2FQQ - chains A and B; structure by X-ray diffraction, 3.30 A resolution.

[Chain A]
Name: Caspase-1
From: Homo sapiens
Notes: EC 3.4.22.36; fragment: p20 subunit, residues 120-297
Reference sequence: P29466 (CASP1_HUMAN); residues 120-297 here = UniProt positions 120-297
Chain sequence (178 residues; each row starts with the number of its first residue):
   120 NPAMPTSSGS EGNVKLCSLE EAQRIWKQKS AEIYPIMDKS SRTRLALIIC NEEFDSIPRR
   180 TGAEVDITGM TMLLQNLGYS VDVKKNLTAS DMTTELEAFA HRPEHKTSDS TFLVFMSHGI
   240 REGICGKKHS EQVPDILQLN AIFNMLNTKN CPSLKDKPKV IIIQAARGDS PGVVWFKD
Disordered / not traced: 120-150
Construct notes: engineered mutation Ala-285 (Cys in P29466)
Small-molecule neighbours: F1G (1-methyl-3-trifluoromethyl-1H-thieno[2,3-c]pyrazole-5-carboxylic acid (2-mercapto-ethyl)-amide): Leu-258, Asn-259, Phe-262, Ile-282, Arg-286
Curated features (UniProtKB/Swiss-Prot):
  - active site: His-237
  - cross-link: Lys-134 (Glycyl lysine isopeptide (Lys-Gly) (interchain with G-Cter in ubiquitin))
  - mutagenesis: Trp-294 (W294A: Mediates autoprocessing but is unable to interact with Gasdermin-D (GSDMD) and mediate its cleavage), Asp-297 (D297N: In IDL(uncl); abolished cleavage in the interdomain region; when associated with 315-N-N-316)
From the paper describing this entry:
  - binding site for F1G: Leu-258, Arg-286
  - conformationally variable residues (side-chain flip): Arg-286
  - mutagenesis - R286A: decreased catalytic activity

[Chain B]
Name: Caspase-1
From: Homo sapiens
Notes: EC 3.4.22.36; fragment: p10 subunit, residues 317-404
Reference sequence: P29466 (CASP1_HUMAN); residue numbers follow UniProt; this construct covers 317-404
Chain sequence (88 residues; numbered 317 to 404; the number before each row is that of its first residue):
   317 AIKKAHIEKD FIAFCSSTPD NVSWRHPTMG SVFIGRLIEH MQEYAASADV EEIFRKVRFS
   377 FEQPDGRAQM PTTERVTLTR AFYLFPGH
Construct notes: engineered mutation Ala-362 (Cys in P29466), Ala-364 (Cys in P29466), Ala-397 (Cys in P29466)
Small-molecule neighbours: F1G (1-methyl-3-trifluoromethyl-1H-thieno[2,3-c]pyrazole-5-carboxylic acid (2-mercapto-ethyl)-amide): Cys-331, Ser-333, Glu-390, Arg-391
Curated features (UniProtKB/Swiss-Prot):
  - mutagenesis: Ile-318 to Lys-320 (Abolished ability to cleave IL18), Ile-318 (I318N: Mediates autoprocessing but is unable to interact with Gasdermin-D (GSDMD) and mediate its cleavage), Lys-320 (K320A: Abolishes cleavage of Gasdermin-D (GSDMD))
From the paper describing this entry:
  - binding site for F1G: Cys-331, Glu-390, Arg-391
  - allosteric site: Cys-331
  - conformationally variable residues (loop rearrangement): Phe-330 to Val-348
  - mutagenesis - E390A (460-fold): decreased catalytic activity

[How chain A and chain B interact]
Pairs across the interface (80):
  Glu-151(A) / Arg-396(B)
  Glu-151(A) / Ala-397(B)  hydrogen bond (backbone-backbone)
  Ile-152(A) / Arg-396(B)
  Ile-152(A) / Ala-397(B)
  Ile-152(A) / Tyr-399(B)  hydrophobic
  Tyr-153(A) / Asp-326(B)  hydrogen bond
  Tyr-153(A) / Leu-394(B)
  Tyr-153(A) / Thr-395(B)  hydrogen bond (side chain-backbone)
  Tyr-153(A) / Arg-396(B)
  Tyr-153(A) / Ala-397(B)  hydrogen bond (backbone-backbone)
  Tyr-153(A) / Phe-398(B)  hydrophobic
  Ile-155(A) / Tyr-399(B)
  Ile-155(A) / Phe-401(B)  hydrophobic
  Lys-158(A) / His-404(B)
  Arg-161(A) / His-404(B)  hydrogen bond (side chain-backbone)
  Arg-163(A) / Leu-400(B)
  Thr-180(A) / Val-338(B)
  Thr-180(A) / Pro-343(B)  hydrogen bond (side chain-backbone)
  Gly-181(A) / Pro-343(B)
  Gly-181(A) / Thr-344(B)
  Gly-181(A) / Met-345(B)
  Val-184(A) / Thr-344(B)
  Val-184(A) / Gly-346(B)
  Asp-185(A) / Gly-346(B)
  Asp-185(A) / Ser-347(B)  hydrogen bond (side chain-backbone)
  Asp-185(A) / Ile-350(B)
  Gly-188(A) / Ile-354(B)
  Met-189(A) / Ile-350(B)  hydrophobic
  Met-189(A) / Ile-354(B)  hydrophobic
  Leu-192(A) / Ile-354(B)  hydrophobic
  Leu-192(A) / Met-357(B)  hydrophobic
  Leu-192(A) / Gln-358(B)
  Leu-196(A) / Leu-400(B)  hydrophobic
  Tyr-198(A) / Phe-398(B)
  Tyr-198(A) / Leu-400(B)  hydrophobic
  Ser-229(A) / Phe-398(B)
  Leu-258(A) / Arg-391(B)
  Asn-259(A) / Arg-391(B)
  Phe-262(A) / Glu-324(B)
  Phe-262(A) / Phe-327(B)  hydrophobic
  Phe-262(A) / Ala-329(B)  hydrophobic
  Phe-262(A) / Arg-391(B)
  Leu-265(A) / Phe-327(B)
  Asn-266(A) / Ile-323(B)
  Asn-266(A) / Phe-327(B)
  Thr-267(A) / His-322(B)  hydrogen bond (side chain-backbone)
  Thr-267(A) / Ile-323(B)  hydrogen bond (backbone-backbone)
  Lys-274(A) / Ala-321(B)
  Asp-275(A) / Lys-325(B)  salt bridge
  Asp-275(A) / Asp-326(B)  hydrogen bond (backbone-side chain)
  Lys-276(A) / Asp-326(B)
  Pro-277(A) / Asp-326(B)
  Pro-277(A) / Phe-398(B)  hydrophobic
  Lys-278(A) / Lys-325(B)  hydrogen bond (side chain-backbone)
  Lys-278(A) / Asp-326(B)  hydrogen bond (backbone-backbone)
  Lys-278(A) / Phe-327(B)
  Lys-278(A) / Ile-328(B)  hydrogen bond (backbone-backbone)
  Val-279(A) / Ile-328(B)
  Val-279(A) / Phe-370(B)  hydrophobic
  Ile-280(A) / Phe-327(B)  hydrophobic
  Ile-280(A) / Ile-328(B)  hydrogen bond (backbone-backbone)
  Ile-280(A) / Ala-329(B)
  Ile-280(A) / Phe-330(B)  hydrogen bond (backbone-backbone)
  Ile-281(A) / Phe-330(B)
  Ile-281(A) / Leu-353(B)  hydrophobic
  Ile-282(A) / Phe-330(B)  hydrogen bond (backbone-backbone)
  Ile-282(A) / Cys-331(B)
  Ile-282(A) / Ser-332(B)
  Ile-282(A) / Phe-349(B)
  Gln-283(A) / Ser-347(B)  hydrogen bond
  Gln-283(A) / Phe-349(B)
  Gln-283(A) / Ile-350(B)
  Ala-284(A) / Ser-332(B)
  Ala-285(A) / Asp-336(B)
  Arg-286(A) / Ser-333(B)
  Arg-286(A) / Pro-335(B)
  Asp-288(A) / Pro-335(B)
  Pro-290(A) / Pro-335(B)  hydrophobic
  Val-292(A) / Pro-380(B)  hydrophobic
  Val-292(A) / Ala-384(B)  hydrophobic
Also at the interface, not in a pair above, chain A (47 interface residues in all): Pro-154, Met-156, Arg-178, Phe-231, Met-235, Lys-268, Ser-289, Gly-291
Also at the interface, not in a pair above, chain B (42 interface residues in all): Thr-334, Thr-393

[Overview]
Chain A and chain B form an interface of 47 and 42 residues respectively; the contacts include 17 hydrogen
bonds and 1 salt bridge. Among the polar pairs are Asp-275(A)/Lys-325(B), Tyr-153(A)/Asp-326(B) and
Tyr-153(A)/Thr-395(B). The paper reports a binding site for F1G at Leu-258(A), Arg-286(A) and Cys-331(B) among
others; R286A of chain A reduces catalytic activity.
Here chain A is Caspase-1 and chain B is Caspase-1, both from Homo sapiens. Entry 2FQQ (Crystal structure of
human caspase-1 (Cys285->Ala, Cys362->Ala, Cys364->Ala, Cys397->Ala) in complex with
1-methyl-3-trifluoromethyl-1H-thieno[2,3-c]pyrazole-5-carboxylic acid (2-mercapto-ethyl)-amide) was determined
by X-ray diffraction together with 2HBQ, 2HBR, 2HBY, 2HBZ and 2H48 from the same study.
